Entry 3WKM (X-ray diffraction, 2.20 A resolution); this record covers chains A and L of the 3 polymer chains in the assembly.

Chain A:
Molecule: Putative zinc metalloprotease aq_1964
Source organism: Aquifex aeolicus
Notes: EC 3.4.24.-; fragment: pdz tandem fragment
Reference sequence: O67776 (Y1964_AQUAE); residue numbers follow UniProt; this construct covers 115-292
Chain sequence (180 residues; numbered 113 to 292; the number before each row is that of its first residue):
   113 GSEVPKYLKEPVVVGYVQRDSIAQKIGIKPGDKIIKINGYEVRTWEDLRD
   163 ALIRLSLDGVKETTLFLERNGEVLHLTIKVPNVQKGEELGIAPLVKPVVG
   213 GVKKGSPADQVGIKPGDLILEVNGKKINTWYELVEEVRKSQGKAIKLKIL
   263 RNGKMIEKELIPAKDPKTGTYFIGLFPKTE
Unresolved in the structure: 113-115, 292
Differences from the reference sequence: expression tag (113-114)

Chain L:
Molecule: Mouse IGG1-kappa fab (light chain)
Source organism: Mus musculus
Notes: antibody fragment or engineered binder
Chain sequence (218 residues; row label = number of the first residue in the row):
     1 YIVLTQSPVSLAVSLGQRATISCRASESVDSYGDSFMHWYQQKPGQPPKL
    51 LIYLASNLESGVPARFSGSGSRTDFTLTIDPVEADDAATYYCQQNNEDPW
   101 TFGGGTKLEIKRADAAPTVSIFPPSSEQLTSGGASVVCFLNNFYPKDINV
   151 KWKIDGSERQNGVLNSWTDQDSKDSTYSMSSTLTLTKDEYERHNSYTCEA
   201 THKTSTSPIVKSFNRNEC
Unresolved in the structure: 216-218
Disulfide bonds: Cys23-Cys92, Cys138-Cys198

How chain A and chain L interact:
Contacting residue pairs (18):
  Arg161(A) - Leu58(L)
  Arg161(A) - Glu59(L)  hydrogen bond (side chain-backbone)
  Arg161(A) - Gly61(L)
  Arg161(A) - Val62(L)  hydrogen bond (side chain-backbone)
  Arg161(A) - Ala64(L)
  Asp162(A) - Ala64(L)
  Ile165(A) - Gly61(L)
  Ile165(A) - Val62(L)
  Val195(A) - Gly61(L)
  Gly198(A) - Ser60(L)
  Glu200(A) - Ser60(L)  hydrogen bond
  Lys215(A) - Tyr32(L)
  Lys216(A) - Tyr32(L)
  Pro278(A) - Trp100(L)
  Lys279(A) - Ser31(L)
  Lys279(A) - Phe36(L)
  Lys279(A) - Asn95(L)  hydrogen bond (backbone-side chain)
  Phe288(A) - Tyr32(L)  hydrophobic
Interface residues without a listed pair, chain A (13 interface residues in all): Val116, Pro117
Interface residues without a listed pair, chain L (15 interface residues in all): Ser56, Asn57, Pro63, Asn96

Overview:
13 residues of chain A and 15 residues of chain L are in contact; the contacts include 4 hydrogen bonds. Polar
contacts include Arg161(A)-Glu59(L), Arg161(A)-Val62(L) and Glu200(A)-Ser60(L).
Chain A is Putative zinc metalloprotease aq_1964 (Aquifex aeolicus) and chain L is Mouse IGG1-kappa fab (light
chain) (Mus musculus); the structure, The periplasmic PDZ tandem fragment of the RseP homologue from Aquifex
aeolicus in complex with the ..., was determined by X-ray diffraction.
